Entry 5A8L (electron microscopy, 3.80 A resolution); this record covers chains G and Q of the 9 polymer chains in the assembly.

Chain G:
Molecule: 60S ribosomal protein L12
Organism: Homo sapiens
UniProtKB: P30050 (RL12_HUMAN); residues 1-165 here = UniProt positions 1-165
Chain sequence (165 residues; numbered 1 to 165; the number before each row is that of its first residue):
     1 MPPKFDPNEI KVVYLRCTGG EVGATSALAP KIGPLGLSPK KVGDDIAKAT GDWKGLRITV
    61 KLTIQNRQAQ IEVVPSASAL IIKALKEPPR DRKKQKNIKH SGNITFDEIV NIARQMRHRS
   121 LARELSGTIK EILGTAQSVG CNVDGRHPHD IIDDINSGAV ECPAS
Unresolved in the structure: 1-6, 145-165
Curated features (UniProtKB/Swiss-Prot):
  - modified residue: S38 (Phosphoserine), K54 (N6-acetyllysine), S165 (Phosphoserine)
  - cross-link (Glycyl lysine isopeptide (Lys-Gly)): K40 (interchain with G-Cter in SUMO2), K48 (interchain with G-Cter in ubiquitin), K83 (interchain with G-Cter in ubiquitin)

Chain Q:
Molecule: Eukaryotic release factor ERF1
Organism: Homo sapiens
UniProtKB: P62495 (ERF1_HUMAN); residues 7-437 here = UniProt positions 7-437
Chain sequence (431 residues; each row starts with the number of its first residue):
     7 AADRNVEIWK IKKLIKSLEA ARGNGTSMIS LIIPPKDQIS RVAKMLADEF GTASNIKSRV
    67 NRLSVLGAIT SVQQRLKLYN KVPPNGLVVY CGTIVTEEGK EKKVNIDFEP FKPINTSLYL
   127 CDNKFHTEAL TALLSDDSKF GFIVIDGSGA LFGTLQGNTR EVLHKFTVDL PKKHGRGGQS
   187 ALRFARLRME KRHNYVRKVA ETAVQLFISG DKVNVAGLVL AGSADFKTEL SQSDMFDQRL
   247 QSKVLKLVDI SYGGENGFNQ AIELSTEVLS NVKFIQEKKL IGRYFDEISQ DTGKYCFGVE
   307 DTLKALEMGA VEILIVYENL DIMRYVLHCQ GTEEEKILYL TPEQEKDKSH FTDKETGQEH
   367 ELIESMPLLE WFANNYKKFG ATLEIVTDKS QEGSQFVKGF GGIGGILRYR VDFQGMEYQG
   427 GDDEFFDLDD Y
Curated features (UniProtKB/Swiss-Prot):
  - motif: N61 to S64 (NIKS motif)
  - modified residue: K63 (4-hydroxylysine), Q185 (N5-methylglutamine), T347 (Phosphothreonine)
  - cross-link (Glycyl lysine isopeptide (Lys-Gly)): K87 (interchain with G-Cter in SUMO2), K279 (interchain with G-Cter in ubiquitin), K404 (interchain with G-Cter in SUMO2)
Reported in the primary citation:
  - binding site for MRNA: T32, T58 to S64, C127
  - post-translational modification sites: K63 (citing earlier work)
  - specificity-determining residues: E55, C127 (proposed by the authors, not directly observed)

How chain G and chain Q interact:
Contacting residue pairs - 22 pairs, chain G then chain Q:
  N8(G) with E423(Q)
  I10(G) with Y424(Q), hydrophobic
  K11(G) with Y424(Q)
  V13(G) with Y424(Q)
  L15(G) with F431(Q); D435(Q)
  R16(G) with F431(Q); L434(Q); D435(Q)
  C17(G) with D435(Q)
  T18(G) with L434(Q)
  A24(G) with L434(Q), hydrophobic
  S26(G) with E430(Q)
  A27(G) with E430(Q)
  L28(G) with E340(Q)
  A29(G) with K342(Q)
  P30(G) with Q420(Q); E430(Q)
  K31(G) with E430(Q), hydrogen bond (backbone-side chain)
  L35(G) with M422(Q), hydrophobic
  L37(G) with E423(Q)
  I64(G) with E423(Q)
Interface residues without a listed pair, chain G (23 interface residues in all): G23, I32, L62, R67, I71
Interface residues without a listed pair, chain Q (13 interface residues in all): K310, E341, D428

Overview:
The interface between chain G and chain Q involves 23 residues on one side and 13 on the other; the contacts
include 1 hydrogen bond. Its one hydrogen-bonded contact is K31(G)-E430(Q). The paper reports a binding site
for MRNA at T32(Q), T58(Q) and C127(Q); specificity determinants E55(Q) and C127(Q).
Here chain G is 60S ribosomal protein L12 and chain Q is Eukaryotic release factor ERF1, both from Homo
sapiens. Entry 5A8L (Human eRF1 and the hCMV nascent peptide in the translation termination complex) was
determined by electron microscopy.
